Entry 6HFA (X-ray diffraction, 1.79 A resolution); this record covers chains A and D.

Chain A:
Molecule: E3 ubiquitin-protein ligase Mdm2
Organism: Homo sapiens
Notes: EC 2.3.2.27
Reference sequence: Q00987 (MDM2_HUMAN), isoform Q00987-11; residues 17-111 here correspond to UniProt positions 23-117 (UniProt number = residue number + 6)
Chain sequence (98 residues; numbered 14 to 111; the number before each row is that of its first residue):
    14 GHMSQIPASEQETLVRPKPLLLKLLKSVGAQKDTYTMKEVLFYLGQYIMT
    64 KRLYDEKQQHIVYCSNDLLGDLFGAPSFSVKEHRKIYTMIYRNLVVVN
Disordered / not traced: 14-24
Differences from the reference sequence: expression tag (14-16); conflict Ala88 (Val94 in Q00987)
Reported in the primary citation:
  - conformationally variable residues (side-chain flip): His96

Chain D:
Molecule: LM266, 1-[(2S)-2-azanyl-3-methyl-butyl]urea
Chain sequence (11 residues; row label = number of the first residue in the row):
    17 TSFAEYWXXXX
Modified positions: G2Z ([(2S)-2-azanylpropyl]carbamic acid) at position 24, G2Z ([(2S)-2-azanylpropyl]carbamic acid) at position 25, URV ([(2S)-2-azanyl-3-methyl-butyl]carbamic acid) at position 26, NH2 (amino group) at position 27

How chain A and chain D interact:
Contacting residue pairs - 24 pairs, chain A then chain D:
  Leu54(A) - Trp23(D)  hydrogen bond (backbone-side chain)
  Leu54(A) - URV_26(D)
  Phe55(A) - G2Z_24(D)
  Leu57(A) - Trp23(D)  hydrophobic
  Gly58(A) - Phe19(D)
  Gly58(A) - Trp23(D)
  Ile61(A) - Phe19(D)  hydrophobic
  Met62(A) - Phe19(D)  hydrophobic
  Met62(A) - Ala20(D)  hydrophobic
  Tyr67(A) - Phe19(D)  hydrophobic
  Gln72(A) - Thr17(D)
  Gln72(A) - Ser18(D)
  Gln72(A) - Phe19(D)  hydrogen bond (side chain-backbone)
  Gln72(A) - Tyr22(D)
  His73(A) - Tyr22(D)
  Val75(A) - Phe19(D)  hydrophobic
  Val93(A) - Phe19(D)  hydrophobic
  Val93(A) - Tyr22(D)
  Val93(A) - Trp23(D)  hydrophobic
  Val93(A) - URV_26(D)
  His96(A) - G2Z_25(D)
  His96(A) - URV_26(D)  hydrogen bond (side chain-backbone)
  Ile99(A) - URV_26(D)
  Tyr100(A) - URV_26(D)  hydrogen bond (side chain-backbone)
Also at the interface, not in a pair above, chain A (15 interface residues in all): Phe91
Interface features reported in the paper:
  - interface residues, chain A: His96(A)

Summary:
The interface between chain A and chain D involves 15 residues on one side and 9 on the other; the contacts
include 4 hydrogen bonds. Polar contacts include Leu54(A)-Trp23(D), Gln72(A)-Phe19(D) and His96(A)-URV_26(D).
From the paper: the interface residue His96(A); conformational variability at His96(A).
Here chain A is E3 ubiquitin-protein ligase Mdm2 (Homo sapiens) and chain D is LM266,
1-[(2S)-2-azanyl-3-methyl-butyl]urea. Entry 6HFA (Crystal structure of hDM2 in complex with a C-terminal
triurea capped peptide chimera foldamer) was determined by X-ray diffraction (same publication as 6XZH, 6XZI,
6XZJ, 6XZK and 6XZV).
